PDB entry 6STI | X-ray diffraction, 1.89 A resolution | chains A and B

Chain A:
Molecule: Retinoic acid receptor RXR-alpha
From: Homo sapiens
UniProt: P19793 (RXRA_HUMAN); numbering as in UniProt (aligned over 223-462)
Amino-acid sequence (244 residues; each row starts with the number of its first residue):
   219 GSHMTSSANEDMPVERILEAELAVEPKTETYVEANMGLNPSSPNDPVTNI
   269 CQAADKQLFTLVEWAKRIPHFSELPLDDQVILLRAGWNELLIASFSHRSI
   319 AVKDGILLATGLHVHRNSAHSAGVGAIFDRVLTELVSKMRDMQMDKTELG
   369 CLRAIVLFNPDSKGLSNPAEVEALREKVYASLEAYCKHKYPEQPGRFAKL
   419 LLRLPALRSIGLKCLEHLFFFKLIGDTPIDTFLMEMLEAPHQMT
Unresolved in the structure: 219-228, 244-262, 461-462
Construct notes: expression tag (219-222)
Ligand contacts: 754 ((2E,4E,6Z)-3-methyl-7-(5,5,8,8-tetramethyl-3-propoxy-5,6,7,8-tetrahydronaphthalen-2-yl)octa-2,4,6-trienoic acid): Val265, Ile268, Cys269, Ala271, Ala272, Gln275, Trp305, Asn306, Leu309, Ile310, Phe313, Arg316, Ile324, Leu326, Ala327, Val342, Ile345, Phe346, Val349, Cys432, His435, Leu436, Phe439, Leu451
Reported in the primary citation:
  - conformationally variable residues (side-chain flip): Leu436
  - binding site for 754: Leu436
  - contacts within the chain: Leu436-Leu455

Chain B:
Molecule: Nuclear receptor coactivator 2
From: Homo sapiens
UniProt: Q15596 (NCOA2_HUMAN); residue numbers follow UniProt; this construct covers 686-698
Amino-acid sequence (13 residues; row label = number of the first residue in the row):
   686 KHKILHRLLQDSS
Unresolved in the structure: 698

Interface between chain A and chain B:
Contacting residue pairs - 28 pairs, chain A then chain B:
  Phe277(A) - Leu693(B)  hydrophobic
  Val280(A) - Leu690(B)  hydrophobic
  Val280(A) - Leu693(B)
  Val280(A) - Leu694(B)  hydrophobic
  Lys284(A) - Leu693(B)  hydrogen bond (side chain-backbone)
  Lys284(A) - Leu694(B)  hydrogen bond (side chain-backbone)
  Lys284(A) - Asp696(B)  hydrogen bond (side chain-backbone)
  Lys284(A) - Ser697(B)
  Leu294(A) - His691(B)
  Leu294(A) - Leu694(B)  hydrophobic
  Asp295(A) - His691(B)  salt bridge
  Gln297(A) - Leu694(B)
  Val298(A) - His687(B)
  Val298(A) - Leu690(B)
  Val298(A) - His691(B)
  Val298(A) - Leu694(B)  hydrophobic
  Leu301(A) - Leu694(B)  hydrophobic
  Arg302(A) - His687(B)  hydrogen bond
  Arg302(A) - Leu690(B)
  Thr449(A) - Ile689(B)
  Phe450(A) - Leu693(B)  hydrophobic
  Glu453(A) - His687(B)
  Glu453(A) - Lys688(B)  hydrogen bond (side chain-backbone)
  Glu453(A) - Ile689(B)  hydrogen bond (side chain-backbone)
  Glu453(A) - Leu690(B)  hydrogen bond (side chain-backbone)
  Glu456(A) - His687(B)  salt bridge
  Ala457(A) - His687(B)
  Pro458(A) - His687(B)
Also at the interface, not in a pair above, chain A (18 interface residues in all): Glu281, Phe289, Met454
Also at the interface, not in a pair above, chain B (10 interface residues in all): Lys686

In short:
18 residues of chain A and 10 residues of chain B are in contact, with 7 hydrogen bonds and 2 salt bridges.
Among the polar pairs are Asp295(A)-His691(B), Glu456(A)-His687(B) and Lys284(A)-Leu693(B). Bound to chain A:
compound 754. From the paper: a binding site for 754 at Leu436(A); conformational variability at Leu436(A).
Chain A is Retinoic acid receptor RXR-alpha and chain B is Nuclear receptor coactivator 2, both from Homo
sapiens; the structure, Crystal structure of RXRalpha LBD in complex with LG 100754 and a coactivator peptide,
was determined by X-ray diffraction, deposited together with 6SSQ.
